PDB entry 1GIL | X-ray diffraction, 2.30 A resolution | chain A

Chain A:
Protein: G protein gi alpha 1
Organism: Rattus norvegicus
Reference sequence: P10824 (GNAI1_RAT); residues 2-354 here correspond to UniProt positions 1-353 (UniProt number = residue number - 1)
Sequence (353 residues; row label = number of the first residue in the row):
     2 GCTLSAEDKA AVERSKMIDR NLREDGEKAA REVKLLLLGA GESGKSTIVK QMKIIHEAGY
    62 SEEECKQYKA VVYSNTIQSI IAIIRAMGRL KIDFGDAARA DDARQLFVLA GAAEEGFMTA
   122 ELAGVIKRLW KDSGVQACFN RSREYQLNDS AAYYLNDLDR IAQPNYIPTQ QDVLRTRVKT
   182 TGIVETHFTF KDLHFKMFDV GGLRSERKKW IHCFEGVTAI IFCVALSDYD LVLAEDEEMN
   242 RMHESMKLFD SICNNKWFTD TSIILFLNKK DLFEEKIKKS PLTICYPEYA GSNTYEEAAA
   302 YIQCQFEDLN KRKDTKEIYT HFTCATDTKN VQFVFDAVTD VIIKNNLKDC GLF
Unresolved in the structure: 2-33, 344-354
Differences from the reference sequence: conflict Leu204 (Gln203 in P10824)
Curated features (UniProtKB/Swiss-Prot):
  - binding site (Mg(2+)): Thr182
Metal / ion sites: Mg2+: Ser47, Thr181 (together with GTP-gamma-S)
Ligand contacts: GTP-gamma-S (GSP; 5'-guanosine-diphosphate-monothiophosphate): Ala41, Gly42, Glu43, Ser44, Gly45, Lys46, Ser47, Thr48, Asp150, Ser151, Leu175, Arg176, Thr177, Arg178, Val179, Lys180, Thr181, Val201, Gly202, Gly203, Leu204, Asn269, Lys270, Asp272, Leu273, Thr324, Cys325, Ala326, Thr327

Overview:
Bound to chain A: GTP-gamma-S. The Mg2+ site is built by Ser47 and Thr181. Curated annotation (UniProt) lists
Mg2+-binding residue Thr182.
Chain A is G protein gi alpha 1 (Rattus norvegicus); the structure, Structure of active conformations of GIA1
and the mechanism of GTP hydrolysis, was determined by X-ray diffraction together with 1GFI and 1GIA from the
same study.
